PDB entry 5V1X | X-ray diffraction, 2.56 A resolution | chains E and F

== Chain E (and F) ==
Name: Hercynylcysteine sulfoxide lyase
Source organism: Neurospora crassa
Notes: EC 4.4.1.-; chain F of this document is another copy of the same molecule, construct and numbering; everything in this record applies to it too
UniProtKB: A7UX13 (EGT2_NEUCR); residues 2-473 here = UniProt positions 2-473
Sequence (501 residues; each row starts with the number of its first residue; numbers below 1 keep their minus sign (Met-6 is residue -6)):
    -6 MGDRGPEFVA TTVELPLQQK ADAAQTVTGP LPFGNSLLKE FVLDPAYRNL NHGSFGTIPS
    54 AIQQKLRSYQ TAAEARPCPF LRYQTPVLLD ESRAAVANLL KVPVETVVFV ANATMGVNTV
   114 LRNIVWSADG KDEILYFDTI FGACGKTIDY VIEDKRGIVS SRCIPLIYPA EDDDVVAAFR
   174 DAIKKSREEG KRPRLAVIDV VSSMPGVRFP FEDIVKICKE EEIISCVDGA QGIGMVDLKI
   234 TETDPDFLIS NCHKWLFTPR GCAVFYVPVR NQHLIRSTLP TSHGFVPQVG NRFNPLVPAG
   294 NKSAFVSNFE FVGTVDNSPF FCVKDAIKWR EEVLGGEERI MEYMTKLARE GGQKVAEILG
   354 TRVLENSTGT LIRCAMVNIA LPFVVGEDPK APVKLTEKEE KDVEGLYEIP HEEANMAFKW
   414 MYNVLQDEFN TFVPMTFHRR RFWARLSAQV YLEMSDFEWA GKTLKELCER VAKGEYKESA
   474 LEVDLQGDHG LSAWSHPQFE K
Unresolved in the structure: -6 to 20, 282-293, 471-494 (chain F: -6 to 21, 282-294, 471-494)
Construct notes: initiating methionine (-6); expression tag (-5 to 1, 474-494); engineered mutation Phe134 (Tyr in A7UX13)
Modified positions: Lys247 ((2S)-2-amino-6-[[3-hydroxy-2-methyl-5-(phosphonooxymethyl)pyridin-4-yl]methylideneamino]hexanoic acid; LLP)
Reported in the primary citation:
  - binding site for the ligand 8VV: Ser47, Phe48, Phe134, Ser196, Gln224, His276, Phe304, Arg438
  - specificity-determining residues: Phe48
  - catalytic residues: Lys247 (proposed by the authors, not directly observed)
  - catalytic residues: Cys156
  - post-translational modification sites: Cys156

== Interface between chain E and chain F ==
Residue-residue contacts - 153 pairs, chain E then chain F:
  Val35(E) - Glu67(F)
  Val35(E) - Ala68(F)
  Leu36(E) - Glu67(F)
  Leu36(E) - Ala68(F)
  Leu36(E) - Pro70(F)
  Asp37(E) - Ala68(F)  hydrogen bond (backbone-backbone)
  Asp37(E) - Arg69(F)
  Tyr40(E) - Ala68(F)
  Tyr40(E) - Arg69(F)
  Tyr40(E) - Pro72(F)
  Asn44(E) - Cys71(F)  hydrogen bond
  Asn44(E) - Arg75(F)
  Ser47(E) - Cys71(F)
  Ser47(E) - Arg75(F)  hydrogen bond
  Phe48(E) - Cys71(F)  hydrophobic
  Phe48(E) - Leu74(F)  hydrophobic
  Phe48(E) - Arg75(F)
  Gly49(E) - Pro70(F)
  Thr50(E) - Glu67(F)  hydrogen bond
  Ile51(E) - Glu67(F)  hydrogen bond (backbone-side chain)
  Leu59(E) - Gln63(F)
  Arg60(E) - Arg60(F)
  Arg60(E) - Gln63(F)
  Arg60(E) - Thr64(F)
  Gln63(E) - Leu59(F)
  Gln63(E) - Arg60(F)
  Gln63(E) - Gln63(F)  hydrogen bond
  Thr64(E) - Gln56(F)
  Thr64(E) - Arg60(F)  hydrogen bond
  Ala66(E) - Arg253(F)
  Glu67(E) - Val35(F)
  Glu67(E) - Leu36(F)
  Glu67(E) - Thr50(F)  hydrogen bond
  Glu67(E) - Ile51(F)  hydrogen bond (side chain-backbone)
  Glu67(E) - Arg253(F)  salt bridge
  Ala68(E) - Val35(F)
  Ala68(E) - Leu36(F)
  Ala68(E) - Asp37(F)  hydrogen bond (backbone-backbone)
  Ala68(E) - Tyr40(F)
  Arg69(E) - Asp37(F)  salt bridge
  Arg69(E) - Tyr40(F)
  Arg69(E) - Asn423(F)  hydrogen bond
  Pro70(E) - Leu36(F)
  Pro70(E) - Gly49(F)
  Cys71(E) - Tyr40(F)
  Cys71(E) - Asn44(F)  hydrogen bond
  Cys71(E) - Ser47(F)
  Cys71(E) - Phe48(F)  hydrophobic
  Cys71(E) - Phe425(F)  hydrophobic
  Pro72(E) - Tyr40(F)
  Pro72(E) - Gln419(F)
  Leu74(E) - Phe48(F)  hydrophobic
  Leu74(E) - Arg253(F)
  Arg75(E) - Asn44(F)
  Arg75(E) - Ser47(F)  hydrogen bond
  Arg75(E) - Phe48(F)
  Arg75(E) - Phe425(F)
  Tyr76(E) - Tyr415(F)
  Tyr76(E) - Gln419(F)
  Tyr76(E) - Phe425(F)
  Ala104(E) - Thr307(F)
  Asn105(E) - Gly306(F)
  Asn105(E) - Thr307(F)  hydrogen bond (side chain-backbone)
  Asn105(E) - Val308(F)
  Thr107(E) - Pro273(F)
  Thr107(E) - Thr274(F)
  Thr107(E) - Gly306(F)
  Met108(E) - Met108(F)  hydrophobic
  Met108(E) - Pro273(F)
  Asn111(E) - Pro273(F)
  Asn111(E) - Thr274(F)  hydrogen bond (side chain-backbone)
  Arg115(E) - Tyr143(F)  hydrogen bond (backbone-side chain)
  Arg115(E) - Asp147(F)
  Arg115(E) - Ser270(F)
  Arg115(E) - Thr271(F)
  Arg115(E) - Leu272(F)
  Arg115(E) - Thr274(F)  hydrogen bond
  Asn116(E) - Tyr143(F)
  Trp119(E) - Arg149(F)
  Phe134(E) - His276(F)
  Ala136(E) - Thr274(F)
  Ala136(E) - Ser275(F)
  Ala136(E) - His276(F)
  Lys139(E) - Thr274(F)
  Lys139(E) - His276(F)  hydrogen bond (side chain-backbone)
  Lys139(E) - Phe278(F)  hydrogen bond (side chain-backbone)
  Thr140(E) - Thr274(F)  hydrogen bond (side chain-backbone)
  Asp142(E) - Pro280(F)
  Tyr143(E) - Arg115(F)  hydrogen bond (side chain-backbone)
  Tyr143(E) - Asn116(F)
  Tyr143(E) - Ser270(F)
  Tyr143(E) - Thr274(F)
  Tyr143(E) - Phe278(F)  hydrophobic
  Glu146(E) - Arg269(F)  salt bridge
  Glu146(E) - Phe278(F)
  Glu146(E) - Gln281(F)
  Asp147(E) - Arg115(F)
  Asp147(E) - Lys148(F)  salt bridge
  Lys148(E) - Asp147(F)  salt bridge
  Arg149(E) - Trp119(F)  hydrogen bond (side chain-backbone)
  Ile151(E) - Arg149(F)
  His246(E) - Thr307(F)
  Lys247(E) - Gly306(F)
  Lys247(E) - Thr307(F)
  Arg253(E) - Ala66(F)
  Arg253(E) - Glu67(F)  salt bridge
  Arg253(E) - Leu74(F)
  Arg253(E) - Thr307(F)
  Arg253(E) - Asp309(F)
  Gly254(E) - Thr307(F)
  Arg269(E) - Glu146(F)  salt bridge
  Ser270(E) - Arg115(F)
  Ser270(E) - Tyr143(F)
  Thr271(E) - Arg115(F)
  Leu272(E) - Arg115(F)
  Leu272(E) - Leu272(F)  hydrophobic
  Pro273(E) - Thr107(F)
  Pro273(E) - Met108(F)
  Pro273(E) - Asn111(F)
  Thr274(E) - Thr107(F)
  Thr274(E) - Asn111(F)  hydrogen bond (backbone-side chain)
  Thr274(E) - Arg115(F)  hydrogen bond
  Thr274(E) - Ala136(F)
  Thr274(E) - Lys139(F)
  Thr274(E) - Thr140(F)  hydrogen bond (backbone-side chain)
  Thr274(E) - Tyr143(F)
  Ser275(E) - Ala136(F)
  Ser275(E) - Lys139(F)
  His276(E) - Phe134(F)
  His276(E) - Ala136(F)
  His276(E) - Lys139(F)
  Phe278(E) - Lys139(F)  hydrogen bond (backbone-side chain)
  Phe278(E) - Tyr143(F)  hydrophobic
  Phe278(E) - Glu146(F)
  Pro280(E) - Lys139(F)
  Pro280(E) - Asp142(F)
  Gln281(E) - Glu146(F)
  Gly306(E) - Asn105(F)
  Gly306(E) - Lys247(F)
  Thr307(E) - Ala104(F)
  Thr307(E) - Asn105(F)  hydrogen bond (backbone-side chain)
  Thr307(E) - His246(F)
  Thr307(E) - Lys247(F)
  Thr307(E) - Arg253(F)
  Thr307(E) - Gly254(F)
  Val308(E) - Asn105(F)
  Asp309(E) - Arg253(F)
  Tyr415(E) - Tyr76(F)
  Gln419(E) - Pro72(F)
  Gln419(E) - Tyr76(F)
  Asn423(E) - Arg69(F)  hydrogen bond
  Phe425(E) - Cys71(F)  hydrophobic
  Phe425(E) - Arg75(F)
Also at the interface, not in a pair above, chain E (70 interface residues in all): Gln56, Gly135, Val279, Val305
Also at the interface, not in a pair above, chain F (71 interface residues in all): Ala39, Asn42, Ala121, Gly135, Val305

== Overview ==
The interface between chain E and chain F involves 70 residues on one side and 71 on the other, with 28
hydrogen bonds and 7 salt bridges. Polar pairs include Glu67(E)-Arg253(F), Arg69(E)-Asp37(F) and
Glu146(E)-Arg269(F). The paper reports catalytic residues Lys247(E) and Cys156(E); a binding site for the
ligand 8VV at Ser47(E), Phe48(E) and Phe134(E) among others.
Chain E and chain F are both Hercynylcysteine sulfoxide lyase (Neurospora crassa); the structure, Carbon
Sulfoxide lyase, Egt2 Y134F in complex with its substrate, was determined by X-ray diffraction together with
5V12 and 5UTS from the same study.
